Entry 8EJA (X-ray diffraction, 2.81 A resolution); this record covers chains B and A.

Chain B (and A):
Molecule: aBAK
From: synthetic construct
Notes: chain A of this document is another copy of the same molecule, construct and numbering; everything in this record applies to it too
Sequence (118 residues; numbered 168 to 285; the number before each row is that of its first residue):
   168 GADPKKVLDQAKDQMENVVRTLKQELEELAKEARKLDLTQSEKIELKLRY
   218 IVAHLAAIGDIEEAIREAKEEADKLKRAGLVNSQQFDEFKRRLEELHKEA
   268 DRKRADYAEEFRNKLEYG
Disordered / not traced: 168-169, 282-285 (chain A: 168-169, 283-285)

Interface between chain B and chain A:
Pairs across the interface - 4 pairs, chain B then chain A:
  E183(B) - R269(A)  salt bridge
  R187(B) - R269(A)
  R187(B) - D273(A)  salt bridge
  K190(B) - D273(A)  salt bridge
Other interface residues (no listed pair), chain B (4 interface residues in all): K270
Other interface residues (no listed pair), chain A (3 interface residues in all): E266

Overview:
4 residues of chain B and 3 residues of chain A are in contact, with 3 salt bridges. Among the polar pairs are
E183(B)-R269(A), R187(B)-D273(A) and K190(B)-D273(A).
Both chains are aBAK (synthetic construct). Entry 8EJA (Computational design of potent and selective
inhibitors of Bak and Bax) was determined by X-ray diffraction (same publication as 9CLB).
